1D5I - chains L and H; structure by X-ray diffraction, 2.00 A resolution.

[Chain L]
Molecule: Chimeric germline precursor of oxy-cope catalytic antibody az-28 (light chain)
From: Mus musculus
Notes: fragment: chimeric fab fragment (UNP Q7TS98 reisues 23-129, P01834 residues 1-104)
UniProtKB: chimeric construct of Q7TS98, P01834: residues 1-107 from Q7TS98 (Q7TS98_MOUSE) positions 23-129 (UniProt number = residue number + 22); residues 108-211 from P01834 positions 1-104 (UniProt number = residue number - 107)
Amino-acid sequence (211 residues; each row starts with the number of its first residue):
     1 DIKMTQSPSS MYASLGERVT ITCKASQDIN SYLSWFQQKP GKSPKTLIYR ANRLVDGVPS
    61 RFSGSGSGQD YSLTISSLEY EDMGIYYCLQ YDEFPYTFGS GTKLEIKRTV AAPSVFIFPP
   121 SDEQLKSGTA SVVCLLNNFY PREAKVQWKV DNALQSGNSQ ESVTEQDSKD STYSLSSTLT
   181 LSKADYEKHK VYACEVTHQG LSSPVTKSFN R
Differences from the reference sequence: conflict Tyr96 (Arg118 in Q7TS98), Ser100 (Gly122 in Q7TS98)
Cystine bridges: Cys23-Cys88, Cys134-Cys194
Metal / ion sites: Cd2+ site 1 near Glu81 (its only coordinating residue here); Cd2+ site 2 near Glu93 (its only coordinating residue here); Cd2+ site 3: Asn138 (shared with His164(H) of chain H)

[Chain H]
Molecule: Chimeric germline precursor of oxy-cope catalytic antibody az-28 (heavy chain)
From: Mus musculus
Notes: fragment: chimeric fab fragment (UNP K7T9I5 residues 1-112, P0DOX5 residues 120-220)
UniProtKB: chimeric construct of K7T9I5, P0DOX5: residues 9-113 from K7T9I5 (K7T9I5_MOUSE) positions 1-112 (offset varies); residues 114-214 from P0DOX5 positions 120-220 (UniProt number = residue number + 6)
Amino-acid sequence (221 residues; numbered 1 to 214 plus 7 insertion-coded residues; the number before each row is that of its first residue; a row labelled like 82A-82C holds insertion residues (82A, then the next letters in order)):
     1 QVQLQQSGAE LMKPGASVKI SCKATGYTFS SYWIEWVKQR PGHGLEWIGE IL
   52A P
    53 GSGSTNYNEK FKGKATFTAD TSSNTAYMQL
82A-82C SSL
    83 TSEDSAVYYC ARGHSYYF
100A-100C YDG
   101 DYWGQGTSVT VSSASTKGPS VFPLAPSSKS TSGGTAALGC LVKDYFPEPV TVSWNSGALT
   161 SGVHTFPAVL QSSGLYSLSS VVTVPSSSLG TQTYICNVNH KPSNTKVDKK VEPK
Differences from the reference sequence: expression tag (1-8); conflict Gly95 (Glu91 in K7T9I5), His96 (Val92 in K7T9I5), Ser97 (Arg93 in K7T9I5), Tyr98 (Arg94 in K7T9I5), Tyr99 (Arg95 in K7T9I5), Phe100 (Tyr96 in K7T9I5), Asp100B (Ala98 in K7T9I5), Gly100C (Met99 in K7T9I5)
Cystine bridges: Cys22-Cys92, Cys140-Cys196
Metal / ion sites: Cd2+: His164 (shared with Asn138(L) of chain L)

[How chain L and chain H interact]
Contacting residue pairs - 64 pairs, chain L then chain H:
  Ser34(L) - Tyr100A(H)  hydrogen bond
  Phe36(L) - Asp101(H)
  Phe36(L) - Trp103(H)
  Gln38(L) - Gln39(H)  hydrogen bond
  Gln38(L) - Leu45(H)
  Gln38(L) - Tyr91(H)  hydrogen bond
  Lys42(L) - Tyr91(H)  hydrogen bond (backbone-side chain)
  Ser43(L) - Tyr91(H)
  Ser43(L) - Gly104(H)  hydrogen bond (side chain-backbone)
  Ser43(L) - Gln105(H)
  Pro44(L) - Trp103(H)
  Thr46(L) - Asp101(H)  hydrogen bond
  Thr46(L) - Trp103(H)  hydrogen bond
  Tyr49(L) - Tyr100A(H)
  Tyr49(L) - Asp100B(H)
  Tyr49(L) - Gly100C(H)
  Tyr87(L) - Gly44(H)
  Tyr87(L) - Leu45(H)  hydrophobic
  Tyr91(L) - Tyr100A(H)
  Phe94(L) - Trp47(H)  hydrophobic
  Phe94(L) - Glu50(H)
  Phe94(L) - Asn58(H)
  Pro95(L) - Trp47(H)  hydrophobic
  Pro95(L) - Asn60(H)
  Tyr96(L) - Glu35(H)
  Tyr96(L) - Trp47(H)
  Tyr96(L) - Glu50(H)
  Phe98(L) - Leu45(H)
  Phe98(L) - Glu46(H)
  Phe98(L) - Trp47(H)
  Phe116(L) - Ala137(H)  hydrophobic
  Ile117(L) - Ser128(H)
  Phe118(L) - Leu124(H)  hydrophobic
  Phe118(L) - Ala125(H)
  Phe118(L) - Ala137(H)
  Ser121(L) - Phe122(H)
  Ser121(L) - Pro123(H)
  Glu123(L) - Pro123(H)
  Glu123(L) - Lys209(H)  salt bridge
  Gln124(L) - Phe122(H)
  Gln124(L) - Lys143(H)
  Ser131(L) - Leu141(H)
  Ser131(L) - Lys143(H)
  Val133(L) - Leu124(H)  hydrophobic
  Leu135(L) - Phe166(H)  hydrophobic
  Leu135(L) - Val181(H)  hydrophobic
  Asn137(L) - His164(H)  hydrogen bond
  Asn137(L) - Thr183(H)
  Asn138(L) - His164(H)
  Gln160(L) - Val169(H)
  Gln160(L) - Leu170(H)  hydrogen bond (side chain-backbone)
  Gln160(L) - Gln171(H)
  Glu161(L) - Val169(H)
  Ser162(L) - Phe166(H)
  Ser162(L) - Pro167(H)  hydrogen bond (side chain-backbone)
  Ser162(L) - Val169(H)
  Val163(L) - Pro167(H)
  Thr164(L) - Phe166(H)
  Ser174(L) - His164(H)  hydrogen bond
  Ser174(L) - Phe166(H)
  Leu175(L) - Phe166(H)
  Ser176(L) - Phe166(H)
  Phe209(L) - Ser128(H)
  Arg211(L) - Lys129(H)
Also at the interface, not in a pair above, chain L (43 interface residues in all): Lys45, Val55, Pro119, Asp167, Lys169, Thr180, Ser208, Asn210
Also at the interface, not in a pair above, chain H (41 interface residues in all): Val37, Gly106, Leu138, Ser161, Gly162, Thr165

[Summary]
43 residues of chain L face 41 of chain H across their interface; the contacts include 11 hydrogen bonds and 1
salt bridge. Polar contacts include Glu123(L)-Lys209(H), Ser34(L)-Tyr100A(H) and Gln38(L)-Gln39(H). His164(H)
and Asn138(L) form the Cd2+ site.
Here chain L is Chimeric germline precursor of oxy-cope catalytic antibody az-28 (light chain) and chain H is
Chimeric germline precursor of oxy-cope catalytic antibody az-28 (heavy chain), both from Mus musculus. Entry
1D5I (Unliganded germline precursor of an oxy-cope catalytic antibody) was determined by X-ray diffraction
together with 1D5B and 1D6V from the same study.
